1O95 - chains C and D of the 6 polymer chains in the assembly; structure by X-ray diffraction, 3.70 A resolution.

Chain C:
Molecule: Electron transfer flavoprotein beta-subunit
Organism: Methylophilus methylotrophus
UniProt: P53570 (ETFB_METME); residues 1-264 here = UniProt positions 1-264
Sequence (264 residues; each row starts with the number of its first residue):
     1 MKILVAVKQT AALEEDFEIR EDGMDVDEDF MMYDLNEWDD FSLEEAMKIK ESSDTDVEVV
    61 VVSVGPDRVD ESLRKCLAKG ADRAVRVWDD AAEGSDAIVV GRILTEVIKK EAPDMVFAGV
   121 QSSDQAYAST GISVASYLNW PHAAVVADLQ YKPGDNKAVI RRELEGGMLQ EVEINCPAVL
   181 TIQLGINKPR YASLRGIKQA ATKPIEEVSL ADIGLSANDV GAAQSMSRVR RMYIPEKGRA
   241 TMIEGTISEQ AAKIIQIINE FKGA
Not modelled in the structure: 21, 55, 236-264
Residues lining bound ligands: adenosine monophosphate (AMP): A6, V7, K8, N36, D39, V62, S63, V64, V100, L104, A118, G119, V120, Q121, S122, A126, Y127, A128, S129, T130
UniProt features mapped onto this chain:
  - binding site (AMP): A6, N36 to D39, V64, G119 to S122, Y127 to T130

Chain D:
Molecule: Electron transfer flavoprotein alpha-subunit
Organism: Methylophilus methylotrophus
UniProt: P53571 (ETFA_METME); residues 1-320 here = UniProt positions 1-320
Sequence (320 residues; each row starts with the number of its first residue):
     1 SKILVIAEHR RNDLRPVSLE LIGAANGLKK SGEDKVVVAV IGSQADAFVP ALSVNGVDEL
    61 VVVKGSSIDF DPDVFEASVS ALIAAHNPSV VLLPHSVDSL GYASSLASKT GYGFATDVYI
   121 VEYQGDELVA TRGGYNQKVN VEVDFPGKST VVLTIRPSVF KPLEGAGSPV VSNVDAPSVQ
   181 SRSQNKDYVE VGGGNDIDIT TVDFIMSIGR GIGEETNVEQ FRELADEAGA TLCCSRPIAD
   241 AGWLPKSRQV GQSGKVVGSC KLYVAMGISG SIQHMAGMKH VPTIIAVNTD PGASIFTIAK
   301 YGIVADIFDI EEELKAQLAA
Not modelled in the structure: 190-320

How chain C and chain D interact:
Contacting residue pairs (96; chain C residue first):
  A11(C) - Y135(D)  hydrophobic
  L13(C) - Y135(D)  hydrophobic
  F17(C) - K138(D)
  F17(C) - V139(D)  hydrophobic
  D25(C) - Y135(D)  hydrogen bond
  M31(C) - Y135(D)
  I98(C) - S108(D)
  I98(C) - F114(D)  hydrophobic
  V120(C) - L100(D)
  S123(C) - N136(D)  hydrogen bond (backbone-backbone)
  D124(C) - G134(D)
  D124(C) - Y135(D)  hydrogen bond (backbone-backbone)
  D124(C) - N136(D)  hydrogen bond (backbone-backbone)
  Q125(C) - R132(D)  hydrogen bond (backbone-side chain)
  Q125(C) - G134(D)
  Q125(C) - Y135(D)  hydrogen bond (side chain-backbone)
  A126(C) - R132(D)  hydrogen bond (backbone-side chain)
  Y127(C) - T116(D)  hydrogen bond (backbone-side chain)
  Y127(C) - R132(D)
  A128(C) - L100(D)  hydrophobic
  A128(C) - S104(D)
  S129(C) - S104(D)
  S129(C) - F114(D)
  S129(C) - T116(D)
  I132(C) - L100(D)
  I132(C) - S104(D)
  I132(C) - S105(D)
  S133(C) - S108(D)  hydrogen bond
  S136(C) - S105(D)  hydrogen bond (side chain-backbone)
  S136(C) - S108(D)
  S136(C) - K109(D)  hydrogen bond
  Y137(C) - S108(D)  hydrogen bond (side chain-backbone)
  N139(C) - R182(D)
  W140(C) - R182(D)  hydrogen bond (backbone-side chain)
  P141(C) - R182(D)
  H142(C) - P72(D)
  H142(C) - E76(D)  salt bridge
  H142(C) - G101(D)
  A144(C) - L100(D)
  A144(C) - G101(D)
  V145(C) - V97(D)  hydrophobic
  R162(C) - F70(D)
  R162(C) - V97(D)  hydrogen bond (side chain-backbone)
  R162(C) - D98(D)  salt bridge
  E163(C) - V97(D)
  L164(C) - R10(D)
  L164(C) - V97(D)  hydrophobic
  L164(C) - Y188(D)  hydrophobic
  E165(C) - R10(D)  salt bridge
  E165(C) - S96(D)
  E165(C) - V97(D)  hydrogen bond (side chain-backbone)
  M168(C) - R11(D)
  M168(C) - Y188(D)  hydrophobic
  L169(C) - Y188(D)
  L169(C) - V189(D)  hydrogen bond (backbone-backbone)
  Q170(C) - N185(D)
  Q170(C) - Y188(D)  hydrogen bond
  E171(C) - Q184(D)
  E171(C) - N185(D)
  E171(C) - K186(D)  hydrogen bond (backbone-backbone)
  E171(C) - D187(D)  hydrogen bond (backbone-backbone)
  V172(C) - S183(D)
  V172(C) - Q184(D)
  V172(C) - N185(D)
  E173(C) - R182(D)
  E173(C) - S183(D)
  E173(C) - Q184(D)  hydrogen bond (backbone-backbone)
  E173(C) - K186(D)  salt bridge
  I174(C) - R182(D)
  N175(C) - R182(D)  hydrogen bond (side chain-backbone)
  M226(C) - G111(D)
  M226(C) - Y112(D)
  M226(C) - G113(D)
  M226(C) - F114(D)
  M226(C) - K148(D)
  S227(C) - F114(D)
  S227(C) - V143(D)
  S227(C) - D144(D)
  S227(C) - F145(D)
  R228(C) - V143(D)
  R228(C) - D144(D)  salt bridge
  R228(C) - P146(D)
  V229(C) - E142(D)
  R230(C) - Q124(D)  hydrogen bond
  R230(C) - V129(D)
  R230(C) - E142(D)  hydrogen bond (backbone-backbone)
  R230(C) - D144(D)
  R231(C) - V141(D)
  R231(C) - E142(D)  salt bridge
  M232(C) - N140(D)
  Y233(C) - T131(D)
  Y233(C) - V139(D)
  Y233(C) - N140(D)  hydrogen bond (backbone-backbone)
  Y233(C) - E142(D)
  P235(C) - K138(D)
  P235(C) - N140(D)
Interface residues without a listed pair, chain C (49 interface residues in all): V26, R161, S225, I234
Interface residues without a listed pair, chain D (50 interface residues in all): E8, R15, H95, Y102, I120, G133

Overview:
The interface between chain C and chain D involves 49 residues on one side and 50 on the other; the contacts
include 24 hydrogen bonds and 6 salt bridges. Polar contacts include H142(C)-E76(D), R162(C)-D98(D) and
E165(C)-R10(D). Chain C binds adenosine monophosphate.
Here chain C is Electron transfer flavoprotein beta-subunit and chain D is Electron transfer flavoprotein
alpha-subunit, both from Methylophilus methylotrophus. Entry 1O95 (Ternary complex between trimethylamine
dehydrogenase and electron transferring flavoprotein) was determined by X-ray diffraction (same publication as
1O96 and 1O97).
